7VMB - chains A and B of the 3 polymer chains in the assembly; structure by X-ray diffraction, 2.00 A resolution.

== Chain A ==
Name: IQ motif and SEC7 domain-containing protein 1
From: Homo sapiens
Notes: fragment: SEC7 domain
Reference sequence: Q6DN90 (IQEC1_HUMAN); numbering as in UniProt (aligned over 517-882)
Chain sequence (372 residues; row label = number of the first residue in the row):
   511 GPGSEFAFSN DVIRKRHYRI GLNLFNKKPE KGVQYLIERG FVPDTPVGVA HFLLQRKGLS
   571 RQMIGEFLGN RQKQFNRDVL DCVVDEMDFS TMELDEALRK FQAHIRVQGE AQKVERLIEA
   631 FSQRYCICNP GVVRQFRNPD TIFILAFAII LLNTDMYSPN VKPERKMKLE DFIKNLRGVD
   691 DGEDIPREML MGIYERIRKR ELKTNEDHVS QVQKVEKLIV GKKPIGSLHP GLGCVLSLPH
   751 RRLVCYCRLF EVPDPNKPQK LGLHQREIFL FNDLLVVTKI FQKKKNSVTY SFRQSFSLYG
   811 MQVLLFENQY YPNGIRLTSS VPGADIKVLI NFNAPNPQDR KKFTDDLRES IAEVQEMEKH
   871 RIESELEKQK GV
Disordered / not traced: 511-514, 734-736, 795-796, 879-882
Construct notes: expression tag (511-516)
Swiss-Prot annotation at these positions:
  - mutagenesis: E620 (E620K: Abolishes guanosine nucleotide exchange factor activity)

== Chain B ==
Name: IQ motif and SEC7 domain-containing protein 1
From: Homo sapiens
Notes: fragment: IQ motif
Reference sequence: Q6DN90 (IQEC1_HUMAN); numbering as in UniProt (aligned over 106-173)
Chain sequence (74 residues; each row starts with the number of its first residue):
   100 GPGSEFLSES YELSSDLQDK QVEMLERKYG GRLVTRHAAR TIQTAFRQYQ MNKNFERLRS
   160 SMSENRMSRR IVLS
Disordered / not traced: 100-112, 170-173
Construct notes: expression tag (100-105)
Swiss-Prot annotation at these positions:
  - modified residue: S107 (Phosphoserine)
From the paper describing this entry:
  - specificity-determining residues: Q147

== Chain A / chain B interface ==
Contacting residue pairs - 69 pairs, chain A then chain B:
  K537(A) - S114(B)  hydrogen bond
  D591(A) - R168(B)  salt bridge
  D595(A) - R168(B)  salt bridge
  G619(A) - R146(B)
  E620(A) - R146(B)
  A621(A) - M150(B)  hydrophobic
  A621(A) - N153(B)
  V624(A) - M150(B)  hydrophobic
  E625(A) - R156(B)  salt bridge
  E625(A) - L157(B)
  E625(A) - R165(B)  salt bridge
  E629(A) - R165(B)  salt bridge
  E629(A) - M166(B)
  S632(A) - M166(B)
  Q633(A) - R165(B)  hydrogen bond (side chain-backbone)
  Q633(A) - M166(B)  hydrogen bond (backbone-side chain)
  Q633(A) - R168(B)
  C636(A) - M166(B)  hydrophobic
  N648(A) - M161(B)  hydrogen bond (side chain-backbone)
  P649(A) - M166(B)
  D650(A) - M161(B)
  D650(A) - N164(B)  hydrogen bond (side chain-backbone)
  D650(A) - R165(B)  hydrogen bond (side chain-backbone)
  D650(A) - M166(B)  hydrogen bond (side chain-backbone)
  T651(A) - M161(B)
  F653(A) - L157(B)  hydrophobic
  F653(A) - R165(B)
  F653(A) - M166(B)  hydrophobic
  I654(A) - F154(B)  hydrophobic
  I654(A) - L157(B)  hydrophobic
  I654(A) - R158(B)
  I654(A) - M161(B)  hydrophobic
  F657(A) - M150(B)  hydrophobic
  F657(A) - F154(B)  hydrophobic
  A658(A) - F154(B)  hydrophobic
  L661(A) - Q147(B)
  L661(A) - M150(B)  hydrophobic
  L661(A) - F154(B)  hydrophobic
  T664(A) - Q147(B)
  S668(A) - Q147(B)  hydrogen bond
  N670(A) - T143(B)
  N685(A) - F154(B)
  N685(A) - R158(B)  hydrogen bond (backbone-side chain)
  L686(A) - F154(B)  hydrophobic
  R687(A) - R158(B)  hydrogen bond (backbone-side chain)
  G688(A) - R158(B)
  V689(A) - R158(B)
  V689(A) - M161(B)
  S737(A) - H136(B)
  L738(A) - L132(B)
  L738(A) - V133(B)
  L738(A) - H136(B)
  H739(A) - L132(B)
  H739(A) - V133(B)
  P740(A) - L132(B)
  P740(A) - H136(B)
  P740(A) - R139(B)
  G741(A) - L132(B)
  L742(A) - L132(B)
  L742(A) - R135(B)  hydrogen bond (backbone-side chain)
  G743(A) - R131(B)  hydrogen bond (backbone-side chain)
  G743(A) - L132(B)
  G743(A) - R135(B)  hydrogen bond (backbone-side chain)
  V745(A) - R131(B)
  V745(A) - R135(B)
  S807(A) - D115(B)  hydrogen bond
  Y809(A) - D115(B)
  E868(A) - S113(B)
  R871(A) - S113(B)
Interface residues without a listed pair, chain A (45 interface residues in all): V594, I660, V671, D691
Interface residues without a listed pair, chain B (27 interface residues in all): Q149, N151, E155, E163

== Summary ==
Chain A and chain B form an interface of 45 and 27 residues respectively; the contacts include 14 hydrogen
bonds and 5 salt bridges. Among the polar pairs are D591(A)-R168(B), D595(A)-R168(B) and E625(A)-R156(B).
Curated annotation (UniProt) lists one mutagenesis site on chain A. From the paper: the specificity
determinant Q147(B).
Chain A is IQ motif and SEC7 domain-containing protein 1 and chain B is IQ motif and SEC7 domain-containing
protein 1, both from Homo sapiens; the structure, Crystal structure of IQSEC1-IQ motif, Sec7PH tandem in
complex with calmodulin, was determined by X-ray diffraction.
